8OJL - chains B and C of the 6 polymer chains in the assembly; structure by electron microscopy, 2.88 A resolution.

Chain B (and C):
Name: Lon protease homolog, mitochondrial
From: Homo sapiens
Notes: EC 3.4.21.53; chain C of this document is another copy of the same molecule, construct and numbering; everything in this record applies to it too
UniProtKB: P36776 (LONM_HUMAN); residue numbers follow UniProt; this construct covers 121-959
Chain sequence (869 residues; row label = number of the first residue in the row):
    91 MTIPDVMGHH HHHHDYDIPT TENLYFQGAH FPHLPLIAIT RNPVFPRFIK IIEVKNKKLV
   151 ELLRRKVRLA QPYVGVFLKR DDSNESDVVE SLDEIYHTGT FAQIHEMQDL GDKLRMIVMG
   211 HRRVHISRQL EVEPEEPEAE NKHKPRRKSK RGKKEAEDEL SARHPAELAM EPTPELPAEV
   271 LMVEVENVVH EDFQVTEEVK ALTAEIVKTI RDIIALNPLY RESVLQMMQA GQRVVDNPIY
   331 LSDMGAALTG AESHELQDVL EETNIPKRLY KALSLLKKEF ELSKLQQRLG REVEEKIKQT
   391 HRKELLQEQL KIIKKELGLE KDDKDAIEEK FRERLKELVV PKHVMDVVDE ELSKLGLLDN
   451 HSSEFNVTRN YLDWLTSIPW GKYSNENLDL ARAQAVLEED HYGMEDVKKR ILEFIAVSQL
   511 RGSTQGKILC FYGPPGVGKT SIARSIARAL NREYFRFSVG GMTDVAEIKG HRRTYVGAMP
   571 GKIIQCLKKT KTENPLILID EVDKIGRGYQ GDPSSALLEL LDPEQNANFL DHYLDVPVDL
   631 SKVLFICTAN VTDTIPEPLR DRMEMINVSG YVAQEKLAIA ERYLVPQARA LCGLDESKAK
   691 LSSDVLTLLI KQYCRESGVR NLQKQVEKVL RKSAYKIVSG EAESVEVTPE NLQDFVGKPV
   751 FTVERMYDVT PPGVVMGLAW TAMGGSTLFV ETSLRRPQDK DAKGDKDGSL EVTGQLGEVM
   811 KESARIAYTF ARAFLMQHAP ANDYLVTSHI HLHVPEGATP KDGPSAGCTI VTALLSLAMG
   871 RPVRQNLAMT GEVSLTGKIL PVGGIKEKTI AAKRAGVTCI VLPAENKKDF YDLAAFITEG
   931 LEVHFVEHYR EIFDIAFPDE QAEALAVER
Disordered / not traced: 91-122, 222-271, 950-959
Sequence notes: initiating methionine (91); expression tag (92-120); engineered mutation E394 (Tyr in P36776)
Ligand contacts: ADP (adenosine-5'-diphosphate): D490, H491, Y492, M494, P525, G526, V527, G528, K529, T530, S531, Y661, I669, Y673, L674, Q677, V709, R710, Q713
UniProt features mapped onto this chain:
  - active site: S855, K898
  - binding site (ATP): G523 to T530
Reported in the primary citation:
  - catalytic residues: S855, K898 (citing earlier work)
  - mutagenesis - Y394E: decreased catalytic activity on TFAM
  - mutagenesis - Y394E: decreased catalytic activity on ATPase
  - mutagenesis - Y394E (at least 2 degC): decreased stability
  - post-translational modification sites: S173, S181, Y186 (citing earlier work)
  - mutagenesis - Y394E: decreased catalytic activity on beta-casein
  - mutagenesis - Y394E: decreased catalytic activity on glutaryl-Ala-Ala-Phe-MNA

How chain B and chain C interact:
Contacting residue pairs (4; chain B residue first):
  R137(B) - R154(C)
  Q161(B) - R158(C)  hydrogen bond
  Q193(B) - R158(C)
  H211(B) - R154(C)
Also at the interface, not in a pair above, chain B (8 interface residues in all): R212, M317, M318, D326
Also at the interface, not in a pair above, chain C (7 interface residues in all): K147, V157, G201, D202, K203

In short:
8 residues of chain B face 7 of chain C across their interface, with 1 hydrogen bond. Its one hydrogen-bonded
contact is Q161(B)-R158(C). Chain B binds ADP. The paper reports catalytic residues S855(B) and K898(B); Y394E
of chain B reduces catalytic activity on TFAM.
Both chains are Lon protease homolog, mitochondrial (Homo sapiens). Entry 8OJL (Human Mitochondrial Lon Y394E
Mutant ADP Bound) was determined by electron microscopy, deposited together with 8OVF, 8OVG, 8OKA and 8OM7.
